PDB entry 8B6J | electron microscopy, 2.80 A resolution | chains d and e of the 24 polymer chains in the assembly

== Chain d ==
Name: Cytochrome protein c1
Source organism: Tetrahymena thermophila SB210
UniProtKB: Q24IM5 (Q24IM5_TETTS); numbering as in UniProt (aligned over 1-319)
Chain sequence (319 residues; each row starts with the number of its first residue):
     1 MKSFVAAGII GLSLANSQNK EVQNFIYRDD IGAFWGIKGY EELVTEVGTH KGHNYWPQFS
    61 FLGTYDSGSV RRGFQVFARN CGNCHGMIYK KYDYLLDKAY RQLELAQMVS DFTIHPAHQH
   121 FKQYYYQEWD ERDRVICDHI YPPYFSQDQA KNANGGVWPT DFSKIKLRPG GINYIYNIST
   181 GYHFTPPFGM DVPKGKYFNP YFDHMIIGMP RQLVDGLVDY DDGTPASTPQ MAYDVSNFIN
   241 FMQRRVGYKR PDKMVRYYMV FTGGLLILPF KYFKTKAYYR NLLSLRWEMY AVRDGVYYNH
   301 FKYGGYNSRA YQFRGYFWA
Not modelled in the structure: 1-24
Glycans and other covalent adducts: heme c (HEC) linked to C81, C84
Metal / ion sites: heme c Fe near H85 (its only coordinating residue here)
Ligand contacts:
  - heme c (HEC): N80, H85, N154, V157, W158, P159, T160, F162, R168, Y174, I175, I178, S179, K196, F202, I206, I207, G208, M209, Q212, L213, V235
  - 1,2-diacyl-sn-glycero-3-phosphocholine (PC1), molecule 1: Y27, W35, G36, I37
  - 1,2-diacyl-sn-glycero-3-phosphocholine (PC1), molecule 2: D252, R256, Y257, M259, V260, F261, G263, G264, I267
  - 1,2-diacyl-sn-glycero-3-phosphocholine (PC1), molecule 3: Y257, Y258, F261

== Chain e ==
Name: Rieske iron-sulfur protein, ubiquinol-cytochrome C reductase iron-sulfur subunit
Source organism: Tetrahymena thermophila SB210
UniProtKB: I7MIC7 (I7MIC7_TETTS); residues 1-269 here = UniProt positions 1-269
Chain sequence (269 residues; row label = number of the first residue in the row):
     1 MFSKTLAHVT RSCNKLNQVQ AYNFGVLSEY NQRLSKKLHK GHLVEDKPTF FVTSSRPGNF
    61 GDHIDFKVNI DNWFDENRVH NEHETDIRRT QIYTLNAIYY GGLLSFARLY AMGVIGRLNG
   121 WKRYERDTYS EVDIGALPPG EVMQMVWNGT PIFIRRLTSN EVKEENELPS NTLLDKDKEV
   181 ILSDAGNTKV IVVSAVCTHL GCIPIPYLGA YKGYVCICHG SVYDKFARVR QGPALLNLPA
   241 INNSIHDEGT LVCMEQLKFP HEPSQRFWA
Not modelled in the structure: 1-24
Metal / ion sites: 2Fe-2S cluster Fe: C197, H199, C202, C216, C218, H219
Ligand contacts:
  - 2Fe-2S cluster (FES): C197, H199, L200, C202, C216, C218, H219, S221
  - 1,2-diacyl-sn-glycero-3-phosphocholine (PC1), molecule 1: Y93, N96, Y100, L103, L104
  - 1,2-diacyl-sn-glycero-3-phosphocholine (PC1), molecule 2: G102, S105, F106, L109, M112, G113, Q265, R266, W268
  - 1,2-diacyl-sn-glycero-3-phosphocholine (PC1), molecule 3: I115, N119, G120, W121, K122

== How chain d and chain e interact ==
Residue-residue contacts (62; chain d residue first):
  T64(d) with A269(e)
  D93(d) with R123(e), salt bridge; Y124(e), hydrogen bond
  Y94(d) with R123(e); R266(e), hydrogen bond (backbone-side chain)
  L96(d) with Y124(e), hydrophobic; R266(e)
  D97(d) with R266(e), salt bridge; F267(e)
  K98(d) with F267(e); A269(e)
  Q102(d) with Y124(e); E125(e), hydrogen bond (side chain-backbone); R126(e); D127(e)
  I136(d) with Y124(e)
  C137(d) with Y124(e); R126(e)
  Y248(d) with R266(e); F267(e)
  D252(d) with R266(e); F267(e); W268(e), hydrogen bond (side chain-backbone)
  V255(d) with W268(e), hydrophobic
  F270(d) with I98(e), hydrophobic
  K271(d) with Y99(e)
  K274(d) with N96(e); Y100(e), hydrogen bond
  N281(d) with N77(e), hydrogen bond
  S284(d) with W73(e); F74(e); N77(e), hydrogen bond
  R286(d) with F51(e); N69(e); N72(e); F74(e); D75(e), salt bridge
  W287(d) with V68(e); N69(e), hydrogen bond (backbone-side chain)
  E288(d) with F51(e); V52(e); T53(e), hydrogen bond (side chain-backbone); H63(e)
  M289(d) with H63(e), hydrogen bond (backbone-side chain); I64(e), hydrogen bond (backbone-backbone); V68(e), hydrophobic
  Y290(d) with F51(e); V52(e); T53(e), hydrogen bond (side chain-backbone); R56(e); F60(e), hydrophobic; G61(e); D62(e); I64(e)
  A291(d) with N59(e); F60(e); G61(e), hydrogen bond (backbone-backbone); D62(e), hydrogen bond (backbone-backbone); I64(e), hydrophobic
  V292(d) with N59(e); F60(e), hydrophobic
  D294(d) with N59(e)
Also at the interface, not in a pair above, chain d (33 interface residues in all): L95, F241, R256, M259, I267, R280, L285, R293
Also at the interface, not in a pair above, chain e (32 interface residues in all): F66, G102

== In short ==
The interface between chain d and chain e involves 33 residues on one side and 32 on the other, with 14
hydrogen bonds and 3 salt bridges. Polar contacts include D93(d)-R123(e), D97(d)-R266(e) and R286(d)-D75(e).
One 1,2-diacyl-sn-glycero-3-phosphocholine molecule is bound between chain d and chain e.
Chain d is Cytochrome protein c1 and chain e is Rieske iron-sulfur protein, ubiquinol-cytochrome C reductase
iron-sulfur subunit, both from Tetrahymena thermophila SB210; the structure, Cryo-EM structure of cytochrome
bc1 complex (complex-III) from respiratory supercomplex of Tetrahymena thermophila, was determined by electron
microscopy (same publication as 8B6F and 8B6H).
